Entry 8DR0 (electron microscopy, 2.42 A resolution); this record covers chains A and I of the 10 polymer chains in the assembly.

[Chain A]
Molecule: Replication factor C subunit 1
Organism: Saccharomyces cerevisiae
UniProtKB: P38630 (RFC1_YEAST); numbering as in UniProt (aligned over 1-861)
Amino-acid sequence (918 residues; row label = number of the first residue in the row):
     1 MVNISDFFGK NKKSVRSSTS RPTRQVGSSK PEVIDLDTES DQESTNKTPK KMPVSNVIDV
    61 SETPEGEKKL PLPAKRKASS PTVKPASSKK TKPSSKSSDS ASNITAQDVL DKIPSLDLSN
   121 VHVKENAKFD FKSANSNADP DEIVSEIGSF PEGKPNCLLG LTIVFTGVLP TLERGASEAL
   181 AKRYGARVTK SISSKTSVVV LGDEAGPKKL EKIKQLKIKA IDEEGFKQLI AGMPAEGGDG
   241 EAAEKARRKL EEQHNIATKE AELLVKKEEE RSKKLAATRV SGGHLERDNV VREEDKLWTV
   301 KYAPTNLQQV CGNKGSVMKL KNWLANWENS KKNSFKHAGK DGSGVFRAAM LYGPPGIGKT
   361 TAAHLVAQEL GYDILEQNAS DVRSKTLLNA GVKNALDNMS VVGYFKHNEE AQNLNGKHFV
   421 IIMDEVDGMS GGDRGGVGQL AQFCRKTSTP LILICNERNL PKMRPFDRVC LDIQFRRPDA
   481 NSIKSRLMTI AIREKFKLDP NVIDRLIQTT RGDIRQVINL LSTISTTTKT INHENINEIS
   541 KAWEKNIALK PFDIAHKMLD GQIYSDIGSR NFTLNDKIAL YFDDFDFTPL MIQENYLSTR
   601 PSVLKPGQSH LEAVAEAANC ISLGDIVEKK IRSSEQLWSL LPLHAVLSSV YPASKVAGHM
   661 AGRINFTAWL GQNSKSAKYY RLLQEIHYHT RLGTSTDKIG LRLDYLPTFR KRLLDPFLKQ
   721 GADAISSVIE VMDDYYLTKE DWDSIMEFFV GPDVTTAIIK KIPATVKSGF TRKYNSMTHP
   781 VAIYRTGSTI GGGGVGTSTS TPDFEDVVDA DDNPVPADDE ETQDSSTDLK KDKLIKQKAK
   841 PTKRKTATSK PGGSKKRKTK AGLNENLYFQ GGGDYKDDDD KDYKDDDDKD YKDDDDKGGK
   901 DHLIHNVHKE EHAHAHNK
Not modelled in the structure: 1-289, 408-412, 787-918
Construct notes: expression tag (862-918)
Metal / ion sites: Mg2+: Thr360 (together with ATP-gamma-S)
Small-molecule neighbours: ATP-gamma-S (AGS; phosphothiophosphoric acid-adenylate ester): Thr299, Tyr302, Ala303, Pro304, Gln309, Val310, Cys311, Pro354, Pro355, Gly356, Ile357, Gly358, Lys359, Thr360, Thr361, Asn456, Arg486, Ile514, Arg515, Ile518
UniProt features mapped onto this chain:
  - motif (Nuclear localization signal): Lys830 to Leu834, Lys855 to Lys860
  - binding site (ATP): Thr299, Cys311, Gly353 to Thr361, Asn456
  - modified residue: Thr38 (Phosphothreonine), Ser40 (Phosphoserine), Thr63 (Phosphothreonine)
  - mutagenesis: Asp427 (D427H: In cs mutant CDC44-2; causes cell cycle arrest), Gly436 (G436R: In cs mutant CDC44-3/4; causes cell cycle arrest), Gly512 (G512A: In cs mutant CDC44-9; no effect), Asp513 (D513N: In cs mutants CDC44-1/5/8 and CDC44-9; causes cell cycle arrest)
Reported in the primary citation:
  - conformationally variable residues (domain motion): Phe405
  - binding site for the 22-nt DNA strand (chain I): Ser384, Thr386, Arg434, Asn459, Pro461, Arg464, Phe552, Arg632, Gln636, Phe666, Trp669, Leu670
  - binding site for the 18-nt DNA strand: Phe582, Trp638

[Chain I]
Molecule: 22-nt DNA strand
Sequence (22 nucleotides; each row starts with the number of its first residue; numbers below 1 keep their minus sign (DT-5 is residue -5)):
    -5 TTTTTTCGGG GGGGCCCCGG GG

[Chain A / chain I interface]
Residue-residue contacts (31):
  Ser384(A) - DG7(I)  hydrogen bond to the phosphate
  Ser384(A) - DG8(I)  hydrogen bond to the phosphate
  Lys385(A) - DG8(I)  phosphate contact
  Thr386(A) - DG8(I)  hydrogen bond to the phosphate
  Leu387(A) - DG8(I)  phosphate contact
  Arg434(A) - DG6(I)  hydrogen bond to the base
  Arg434(A) - DG7(I)  hydrogen bond to the sugar
  Asn459(A) - DT-4(I)  hydrogen bond to the base
  Asn459(A) - DT-3(I)  base contact
  Leu460(A) - DT-3(I)  hydrogen bond to the base
  Pro461(A) - DT-3(I)  base contact
  Arg464(A) - DT-3(I)  salt bridge to the phosphate
  Arg464(A) - DT-2(I)  salt bridge to the phosphate
  Phe552(A) - DT-5(I)  stacking on the base
  Asp586(A) - DT-2(I)  base contact
  Phe587(A) - DT-3(I)  base contact
  Leu590(A) - DT-2(I)  base contact
  Glu628(A) - DT-1(I)  base contact
  Arg632(A) - DT-1(I)  hydrogen bond to the base
  Arg632(A) - DT0(I)  hydrogen bond to the base
  Ser633(A) - DT0(I)  base contact
  Gln636(A) - DT0(I)  hydrogen bond to the base
  Gln636(A) - DC1(I)  hydrogen bond to the sugar
  Arg663(A) - DT-5(I)  base contact
  Ile664(A) - DT-5(I)  base contact
  Phe666(A) - DT-4(I)  base contact
  Phe666(A) - DT-3(I)  sugar contact
  Trp669(A) - DT-2(I)  base contact
  Leu670(A) - DT-3(I)  phosphate contact
  Leu670(A) - DT-2(I)  phosphate contact
  Ser674(A) - DT-2(I)  phosphate contact
Interface residues without a listed pair, chain A (27 interface residues in all): Val382, Ser634, Trp638, Asn673
Interface residues without a listed pair, chain I (12 interface residues in all): DG5, DC9

[In short]
Chain A and chain I form an interface of 27 and 12 residues respectively, with 11 hydrogen bonds, 2 salt
bridges and 1 aromatic stacking contact. Polar pairs include Arg434(A)-DG6(I), Asn459(A)-DT-4(I) and
Leu460(A)-DT-3(I). From the paper: a binding site for the 22-nt DNA strand (chain I) at Ser384(A), Thr386(A)
and Arg434(A) among others; a binding site for the 18-nt DNA strand at Phe582(A) and Trp638(A).
Chain A is Replication factor C subunit 1 (Saccharomyces cerevisiae) and chain I is a 22-nt DNA strand; the
structure, Closed state of RFC:PCNA bound to a 3' ss/dsDNA junction, was determined by electron microscopy,
deposited together with 8DQW, 8DQX, 8DQZ, 8DR1, 8DR3, 8DR4 and 3 further entries.
